5HLZ - chains B and D of the 4 polymer chains in the assembly; structure by X-ray diffraction, 2.85 A resolution.

# Chain B (and D)
Name: Inhibin beta A chain
From: Homo sapiens
Notes: fragment: Mature domain; chain D of this document is another copy of the same molecule, construct and numbering; everything in this record applies to it too
UniProt: P08476 (INHBA_HUMAN); residue numbers follow UniProt; this construct covers 311-426
Amino-acid sequence (116 residues; numbered 311 to 426; the number before each row is that of its first residue):
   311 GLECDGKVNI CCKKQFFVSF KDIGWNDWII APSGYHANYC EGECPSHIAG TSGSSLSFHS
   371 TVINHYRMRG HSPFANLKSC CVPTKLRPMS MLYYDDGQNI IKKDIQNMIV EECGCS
Not modelled in the structure: 357-386 (chain D: 355-388)
Cystine bridges: Cys-314/Cys-322, Cys-321/Cys-391, Cys-350/Cys-423, Cys-354/Cys-425

# Interface between chain B and chain D
Pairs across the interface (12; chain B residue first):
  Lys-388(B) / Cys-390(D)  hydrogen bond (backbone-side chain)
  Ser-389(B) / Cys-390(D)
  Cys-390(B) / Ser-389(D)
  Cys-390(B) / Cys-390(D)  disulfide
  Cys-390(B) / Ser-426(D)
  Val-392(B) / Val-392(D)  hydrophobic
  Thr-394(B) / Asn-417(D)  hydrogen bond (backbone-side chain)
  Lys-395(B) / Gln-416(D)
  Gln-416(B) / Lys-395(D)
  Asn-417(B) / Thr-394(D)  hydrogen bond (side chain-backbone)
  Ser-426(B) / Cys-390(D)
  Ser-426(B) / Val-392(D)
Other interface residues (no listed pair), chain B (10 interface residues in all): Leu-396
Other interface residues (no listed pair), chain D (9 interface residues in all): Leu-396
Disulfides between the chains: Cys-390(B)/Cys-390(D)

# Overview
10 residues of chain B and 9 residues of chain D are in contact; the contacts include 1 disulfide bond and 3
hydrogen bonds. Among the polar pairs are Lys-388(B)/Cys-390(D) and Thr-394(B)/Asn-417(D).
Both chains are Inhibin beta A chain (Homo sapiens). Entry 5HLZ (Structure of Pro-Activin A Complex at 2.85 A
resolution) was determined by X-ray diffraction, deposited together with 5HLY.
